Entry 3HTL (X-ray diffraction, 1.80 A resolution); this record covers chain X.

== Chain X ==
Molecule: Putative surface-anchored fimbrial subunit
Source organism: Corynebacterium diphtheriae
UniProt: Q6NF81 (Q6NF81_CORDI); residues 53-486 here = UniProt positions 53-486
Amino-acid sequence (436 residues; each row starts with the number of its first residue):
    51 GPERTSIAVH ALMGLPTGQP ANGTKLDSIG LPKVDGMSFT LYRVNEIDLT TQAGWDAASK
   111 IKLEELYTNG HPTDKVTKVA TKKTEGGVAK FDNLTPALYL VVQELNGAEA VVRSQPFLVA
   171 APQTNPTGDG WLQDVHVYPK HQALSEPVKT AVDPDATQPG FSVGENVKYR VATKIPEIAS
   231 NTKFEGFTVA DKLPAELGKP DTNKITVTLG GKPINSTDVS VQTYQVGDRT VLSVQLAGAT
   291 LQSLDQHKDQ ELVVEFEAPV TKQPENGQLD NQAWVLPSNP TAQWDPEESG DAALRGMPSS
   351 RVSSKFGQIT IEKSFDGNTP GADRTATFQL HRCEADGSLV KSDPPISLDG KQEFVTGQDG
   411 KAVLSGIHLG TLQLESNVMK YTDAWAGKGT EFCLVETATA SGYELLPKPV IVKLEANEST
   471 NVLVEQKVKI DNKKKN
Unresolved in the structure: 51-52, 68-77, 485-486
Disulfide bonds: Cys383-Cys443
Covalently attached groups: covalent link Lys199-Asn321, Lys363-Asn482
Modified positions: Mse63, Mse87, Mse347, Mse429 (selenomethionine; parent Met)
Construct notes: expression tag (51-52)
Ion coordination: Ca2+: Asp203, Asp205, Gln208, Gly210, Glu215; Na+: Thr449, Glu454, Asn482

== Summary ==
Asp203, Asp205, Gln208, Gly210 and Glu215 coordinate Ca2+. Thr449, Glu454 and Asn482 coordinate Na+.
Chain X is Putative surface-anchored fimbrial subunit (Corynebacterium diphtheriae); the structure, Structure
of the Corynebacterium diphtheriae major pilin SpaA points to a modular pilus assembly with stabilizing ...,
was determined by X-ray diffraction, deposited together with 3HR6.
